PDB entry 1HZU | X-ray diffraction, 2.70 A resolution | chain A

[Chain A]
Protein: Nitrite reductase
Organism: Pseudomonas aeruginosa
Notes: EC 1.9.3.2
UniProtKB: P24474 (NIRS_PSEAE); residues 1-543 here correspond to UniProt positions 26-568 (UniProt number = residue number + 25)
Amino-acid sequence (543 residues; numbered 1 to 543; the number before each row is that of its first residue):
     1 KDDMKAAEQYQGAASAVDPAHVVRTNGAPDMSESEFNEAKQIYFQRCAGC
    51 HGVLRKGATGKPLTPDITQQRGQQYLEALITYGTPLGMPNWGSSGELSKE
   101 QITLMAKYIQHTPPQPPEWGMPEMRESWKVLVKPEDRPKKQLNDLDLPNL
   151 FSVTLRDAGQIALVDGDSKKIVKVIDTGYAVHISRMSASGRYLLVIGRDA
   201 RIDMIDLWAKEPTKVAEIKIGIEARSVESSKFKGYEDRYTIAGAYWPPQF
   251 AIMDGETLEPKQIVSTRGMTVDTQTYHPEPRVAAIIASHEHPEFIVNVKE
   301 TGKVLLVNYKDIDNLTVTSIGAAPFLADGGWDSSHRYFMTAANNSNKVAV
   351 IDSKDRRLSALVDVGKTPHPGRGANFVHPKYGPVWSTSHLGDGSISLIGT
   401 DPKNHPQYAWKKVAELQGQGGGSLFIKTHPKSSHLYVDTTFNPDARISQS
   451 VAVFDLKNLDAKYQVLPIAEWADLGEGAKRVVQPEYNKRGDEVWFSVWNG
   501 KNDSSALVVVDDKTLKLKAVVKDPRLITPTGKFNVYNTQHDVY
Not modelled in the structure: 1-22
Sequence notes: engineered mutation Ala327 (His352 in P24474)
Covalent attachments: heme c (HEC) linked to Cys47, Cys50
Metal / ion sites: heme c Fe: His51, Met88; heme d Fe near His182 (its only coordinating residue here)
Ligand contacts:
  - heme d (DHE): Thr59, Thr154, Arg156, His182, Ile183, Arg185, Arg198, Arg225, Ser226, Val227, Ala283, Ala284, Ile285, Asp328, Arg372, Leu424, Phe425, Val482, Gln483, Thr530, Gly531, Phe533
  - heme c (HEC): Ile42, Arg46, His51, Thr59, Gly60, Lys61, Leu63, Arg71, Tyr75, Leu76, Leu79, Ile80, Thr84, Leu86, Gly87, Met88, Pro89, Trp91, Leu97, Met105, Ile109, Tyr179, Ala180, Arg198
UniProt features mapped onto this chain:
  - region: Lys1 to Pro29 (N-terminal tail)
  - binding site (heme c): Cys47, Cys50, His51, Arg71, Thr84, Met88
  - binding site (heme d1): His182, Arg225, Ser226, Tyr245, Arg372, Gln483

[Summary]
Chain A binds heme d. Heme c is covalently linked to Cys47. His51 and Met88 form the heme c Fe site. UniProt
lists 6 heme c-binding residues and 6 heme d1-binding residues.
Chain A is Nitrite reductase (Pseudomonas aeruginosa); the structure, Domain swing upon his to ala mutation in
nitrite reductase of pseudomonas aeruginosa, was determined by X-ray diffraction together with 1HZV from the
same study.
